PDB entry 6LGN | electron microscopy, 5.30 A resolution (low resolution: residue-level contacts below are approximate; hydrogen-bond / salt-bridge calls are withheld) | chains f and k of the 46 polymer chains in the assembly

Chain f:
Molecule: Triplex capsid protein 1
From: Human herpesvirus 3
UniProtKB: Q6QCN5 (Q6QCN5_HHV3); residue numbers follow UniProt; this construct covers 1-483
Chain sequence (483 residues; numbered 1 to 483; the number before each row is that of its first residue):
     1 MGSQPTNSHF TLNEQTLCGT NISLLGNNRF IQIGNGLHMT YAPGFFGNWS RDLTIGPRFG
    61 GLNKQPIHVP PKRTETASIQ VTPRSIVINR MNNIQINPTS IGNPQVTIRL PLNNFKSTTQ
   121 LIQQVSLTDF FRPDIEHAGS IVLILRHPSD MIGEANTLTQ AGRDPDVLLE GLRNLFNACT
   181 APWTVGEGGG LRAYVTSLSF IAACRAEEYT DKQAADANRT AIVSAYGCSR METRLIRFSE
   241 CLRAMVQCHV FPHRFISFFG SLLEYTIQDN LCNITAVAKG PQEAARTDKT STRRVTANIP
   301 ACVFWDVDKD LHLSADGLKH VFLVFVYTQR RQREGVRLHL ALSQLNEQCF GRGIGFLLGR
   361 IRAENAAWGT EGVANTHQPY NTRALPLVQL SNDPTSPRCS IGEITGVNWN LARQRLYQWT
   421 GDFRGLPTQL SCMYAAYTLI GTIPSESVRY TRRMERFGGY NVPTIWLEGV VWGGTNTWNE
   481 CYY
Unresolved in the structure: 1-117, 370-418, 483

Chain k:
Molecule: Triplex capsid protein 2
From: Human herpesvirus 3
UniProtKB: Q6QCL4 (Q6QCL4_HHV3); residues 1-316 here = UniProt positions 1-316
Chain sequence (316 residues; row label = number of the first residue in the row):
     1 MAMPFEIEVL LPGELSPAET SALQKCEGKI ITFSTLRHRA SLVDIALSSY YINGAPPDTL
    61 SLLEAYRMRF AAVITRVIPG KLLAHAIGVG TPTPGLFIQN TSPVDLCNGD YICLLPPVFG
   121 SADSIRLDSV GLEIVFPLTI PQTLMREIIA KVVARAVERT AAGAQILPHE VLRGADVICY
   181 NGRRYELETN LQHRDGSDAA IRTLVLNLMF SINEGCLLLL ALIPTLLVQG AHDGYVNLLI
   241 QTANCVRETG QLINIPPMPR IQDGHRRFPI YETISSWIST SSRLGDTLGT RAILRVCVFD
   301 GPSTVHPGDR TAVIQV
Unresolved in the structure: 1-2, 164-174, 241-268

Interface between chain f and chain k:
Residue-residue contacts (34; chain f residue first):
  Gln120(f) - Ile314(k)
  Leu121(f) - Cys297(k)
  Ile122(f) - Arg295(k)
  Ile122(f) - Cys297(k)
  Gln123(f) - Asn108(k)
  Gln123(f) - Val298(k)
  Gln123(f) - Phe299(k)
  Gln123(f) - Asp300(k)
  Gln124(f) - Asn108(k)
  Gln124(f) - Ser303(k)
  Arg146(f) - Thr143(k)
  His147(f) - Asn181(k)
  His147(f) - Gly182(k)
  Asp150(f) - Cys179(k)
  Asp150(f) - Tyr180(k)
  Asp150(f) - Asn181(k)
  Asp150(f) - Gly182(k)
  Glu154(f) - Glu147(k)
  Glu187(f) - Gly182(k)
  Arg192(f) - Asn181(k)
  Phe259(f) - Arg295(k)
  Ala366(f) - Val236(k)
  Ala366(f) - Leu239(k)
  Ala366(f) - Ile240(k)
  Phe423(f) - Leu227(k)
  Leu426(f) - Ala231(k)
  Pro427(f) - Tyr235(k)
  Pro427(f) - Val236(k)
  Gly474(f) - Tyr111(k)
  Thr475(f) - Tyr111(k)
  Thr475(f) - Val316(k)
  Asn476(f) - Tyr111(k)
  Asn476(f) - Gln142(k)
  Thr477(f) - Gln142(k)
Other interface residues (no listed pair), chain f (29 interface residues in all): Ser149, Tyr194, Ala278, Lys279, Ala363, Ala367, Trp419, Gly421, Gly425
Other interface residues (no listed pair), chain k (29 interface residues in all): Gly109, Cys216, Leu220, His232, Thr304, Gln315

Summary:
The chain f/chain k interface involves 29 residues from each chain.
Here chain f is Triplex capsid protein 1 and chain k is Triplex capsid protein 2, both from Human herpesvirus
3. Entry 6LGN (The atomic structure of varicella zoster virus C-capsid) was determined by electron microscopy,
deposited together with 6LGL.
